8WPK - chains A and B of the 9 polymer chains in the assembly; structure by electron microscopy, 2.70 A resolution.

# Chain A
Molecule: DNA polymerase
Organism: Monkeypox virus
Sequence (1006 residues; each row starts with the number of its first residue):
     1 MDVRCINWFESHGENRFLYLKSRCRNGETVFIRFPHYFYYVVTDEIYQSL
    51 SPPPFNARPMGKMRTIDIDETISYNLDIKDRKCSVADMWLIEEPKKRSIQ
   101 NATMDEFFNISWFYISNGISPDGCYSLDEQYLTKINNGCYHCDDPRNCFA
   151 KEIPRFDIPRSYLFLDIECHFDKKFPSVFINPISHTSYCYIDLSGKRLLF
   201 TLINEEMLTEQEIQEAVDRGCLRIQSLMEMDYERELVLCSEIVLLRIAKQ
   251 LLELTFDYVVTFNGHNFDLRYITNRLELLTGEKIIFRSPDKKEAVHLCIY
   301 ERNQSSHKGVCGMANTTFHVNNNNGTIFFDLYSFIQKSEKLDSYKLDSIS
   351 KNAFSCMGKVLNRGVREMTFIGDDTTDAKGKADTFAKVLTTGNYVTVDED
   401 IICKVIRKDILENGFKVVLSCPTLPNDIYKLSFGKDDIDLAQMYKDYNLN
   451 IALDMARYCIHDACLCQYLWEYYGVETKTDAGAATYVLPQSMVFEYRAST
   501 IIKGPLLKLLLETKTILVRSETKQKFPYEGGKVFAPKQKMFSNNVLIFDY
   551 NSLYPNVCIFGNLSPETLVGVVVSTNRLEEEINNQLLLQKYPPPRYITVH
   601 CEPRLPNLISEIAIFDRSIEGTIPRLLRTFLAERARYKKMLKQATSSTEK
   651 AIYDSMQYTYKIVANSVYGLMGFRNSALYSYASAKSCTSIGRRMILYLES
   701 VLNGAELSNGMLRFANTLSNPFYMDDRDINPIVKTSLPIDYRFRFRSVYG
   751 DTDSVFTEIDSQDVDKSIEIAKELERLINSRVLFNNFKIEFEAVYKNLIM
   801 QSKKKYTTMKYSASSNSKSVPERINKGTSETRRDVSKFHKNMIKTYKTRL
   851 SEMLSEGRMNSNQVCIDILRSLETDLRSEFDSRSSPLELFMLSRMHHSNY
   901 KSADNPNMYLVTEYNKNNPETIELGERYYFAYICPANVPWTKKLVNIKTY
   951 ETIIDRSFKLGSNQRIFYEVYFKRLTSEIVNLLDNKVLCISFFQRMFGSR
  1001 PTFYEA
Bound ions: Mg2+: Asp549, Tyr550, Asp753 (together with 2',3'-dideoxy-thymidine-5'-triphosphate)
Residues lining bound ligands: 2',3'-dideoxy-thymidine-5'-triphosphate (D3T): Asp549, Tyr550, Asn551, Ser552, Leu553, Tyr554, Arg634, Lys638, Lys661, Ile662, Asn665, Tyr668, Thr752, Asp753

# Chain B
Molecule: DNA polymerase processivity factor
Organism: Monkeypox virus
Sequence (437 residues; row label = number of the first residue in the row; numbers below 1 keep their minus sign (Met-10 is residue -10)):
   -10 MHHHHHHGTGSMTSSADLTNLKELLSLYKSLRFSDSVAIEKYNSLVEWGT
    40 STYWKIGVQKVTNVETSISDYYDEVKNKPFNIDPGYYIFLPVYFGSVFIY
    90 SKGKNMVELGSGNSFQIPDEIRSACNKVLDSDNGIDFLRFVLLNNRWIME
   140 DAISKYQSPVNIFKLASEYGLNIPNYLEIEIEEDTLFDDELYSIMERSFD
   190 DTFPKISISYIKLGELKRQVVDFFKFSFMYIESIKVDRIGDNIFIPSVIT
   240 KSGKKILVKDVDHLIRSKVREHTFVKVKKKNTFSILYDYDGNGTETRGEV
   290 IKRIIDTIGRDYYVNGKYFSKVGIAGLKQLTNKLDINECATVDELVDEIN
   340 KSGTVKRKIKNQSVFDLSRECLGYPEADFITLVNNMRFKIENCKVVNFNI
   390 ENTNCLNNPSIETIYGNFNQFVSIFNTVTDVKKRLFE

# Interface between chain A and chain B
Pairs across the interface (45; chain A residue first):
  Glu10(A) - His-8(B)
  His12(A) - His-9(B)  hydrogen bond
  His12(A) - His-8(B)
  Tyr300(A) - Met-10(B)
  Tyr300(A) - His-9(B)  hydrogen bond
  Tyr300(A) - His-5(B)
  Glu301(A) - His-5(B)  hydrogen bond (backbone-side chain)
  Arg302(A) - Met-10(B)
  Arg302(A) - His-5(B)
  Asn303(A) - His-5(B)  hydrogen bond (backbone-backbone)
  Asn303(A) - His-4(B)  hydrogen bond (backbone-side chain)
  Ser305(A) - His-4(B)  hydrogen bond
  Met313(A) - His-4(B)
  His319(A) - Met-10(B)
  Asn321(A) - His-9(B)  hydrogen bond
  Tyr496(A) - Met-10(B)
  Tyr496(A) - His-7(B)  hydrogen bond
  Thr575(A) - Ile369(B)
  Thr575(A) - Asn373(B)
  Asn576(A) - Phe354(B)
  Asn576(A) - Ile369(B)
  Asn576(A) - Val372(B)
  Asn576(A) - Asn373(B)
  Arg577(A) - Val372(B)
  Arg577(A) - Asn373(B)  hydrogen bond (side chain-backbone)
  Arg577(A) - Asn374(B)
  Arg577(A) - Met375(B)  hydrogen bond (side chain-backbone)
  Arg577(A) - Arg376(B)
  Arg577(A) - Glu390(B)  salt bridge
  Leu578(A) - Phe354(B)  hydrophobic
  Leu578(A) - Val372(B)
  Leu578(A) - Phe377(B)
  Leu578(A) - Ile379(B)  hydrophobic
  Leu578(A) - Val384(B)  hydrophobic
  Leu578(A) - Phe410(B)  hydrophobic
  Leu578(A) - Phe414(B)  hydrophobic
  Glu579(A) - Ser352(B)
  Glu579(A) - Phe354(B)
  Glu581(A) - Ile379(B)
  Ile582(A) - Ile379(B)  hydrophobic
  Ile582(A) - Cys382(B)  hydrophobic
  Ile582(A) - Phe414(B)  hydrophobic
  Gln585(A) - Ile379(B)  hydrogen bond (side chain-backbone)
  Leu586(A) - Cys382(B)  hydrophobic
  Ile609(A) - Asn373(B)
Other interface residues (no listed pair), chain A (24 interface residues in all): Ser11, Gln304, Glu495
Other interface residues (no listed pair), chain B (22 interface residues in all): Glu380

# Summary
24 residues of chain A face 22 of chain B across their interface; the contacts include 11 hydrogen bonds and 1
salt bridge. Among the polar pairs are Arg577(A)-Glu390(B), His12(A)-His-9(B) and Tyr300(A)-His-9(B). Chain A
binds 2',3'-dideoxy-thymidine-5'-triphosphate.
Chain A is DNA polymerase and chain B is DNA polymerase processivity factor, both from Monkeypox virus; the
structure, Structure of monkeypox virus polymerase complex F8-A22-E4-H5 with exgenous DNA, was determined by
electron microscopy together with 8WPE, 8WPF and 8WPP from the same study.
